Entry 9HQC (electron microscopy, 4.57 A resolution (low resolution: residue-level contacts below are approximate; hydrogen-bond / salt-bridge calls are withheld)); this record covers chains LA and OA of the 54 polymer chains in the assembly.

== Chain LA (and OA) ==
Molecule: Type 1 encapsulin shell protein
Source organism: Mycobacterium tuberculosis H37Rv
Notes: chain OA of this document is another copy of the same molecule, construct and numbering; everything in this record applies to it too
UniProtKB: I6WZG6 (ENCAP_MYCTU); residues 1-265 here = UniProt positions 1-265
Amino-acid sequence (265 residues; numbered 1 to 265; the number before each row is that of its first residue):
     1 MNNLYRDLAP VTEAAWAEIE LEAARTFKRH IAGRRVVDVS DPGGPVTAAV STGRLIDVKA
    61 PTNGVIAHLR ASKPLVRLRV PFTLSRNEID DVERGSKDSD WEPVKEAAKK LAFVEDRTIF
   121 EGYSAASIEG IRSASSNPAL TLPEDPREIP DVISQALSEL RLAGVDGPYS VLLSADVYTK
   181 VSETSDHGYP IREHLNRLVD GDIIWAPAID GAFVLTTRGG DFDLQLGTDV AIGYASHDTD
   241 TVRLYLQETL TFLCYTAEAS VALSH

== Interface between chain LA and chain OA ==
Pairs across the interface - 48 pairs, chain LA then chain OA:
  Pro-45(LA) / Arg-70(OA)
  Val-46(LA) / Ser-51(OA)
  Val-46(LA) / Arg-70(OA)
  Thr-47(LA) / Arg-70(OA)
  Ala-48(LA) / Ser-51(OA)
  Ala-48(LA) / Arg-70(OA)
  Ala-48(LA) / Ala-71(OA)
  Ser-51(LA) / Val-46(OA)
  Ser-51(LA) / Ala-48(OA)
  Leu-55(LA) / Arg-77(OA)
  Lys-59(LA) / Tyr-123(OA)
  Pro-61(LA) / Tyr-123(OA)
  Asn-63(LA) / Lys-110(OA)
  Gly-64(LA) / Pro-81(OA)
  Ile-66(LA) / Arg-77(OA)
  Ile-66(LA) / Arg-79(OA)
  Ala-67(LA) / Arg-77(OA)
  Ala-67(LA) / Tyr-123(OA)
  His-68(LA) / Val-76(OA)
  His-68(LA) / Arg-77(OA)
  Leu-69(LA) / Ala-125(OA)
  Leu-69(LA) / Ala-126(OA)
  Arg-70(LA) / Pro-45(OA)
  Arg-70(LA) / Val-46(OA)
  Arg-70(LA) / Leu-75(OA)
  Leu-75(LA) / Leu-69(OA)
  Leu-75(LA) / Arg-70(OA)
  Val-76(LA) / His-68(OA)
  Val-76(LA) / Leu-69(OA)
  Arg-77(LA) / Leu-55(OA)
  Arg-77(LA) / Ile-66(OA)
  Arg-77(LA) / Ala-67(OA)
  Arg-77(LA) / His-68(OA)
  Leu-78(LA) / Pro-61(OA)
  Leu-78(LA) / Ile-66(OA)
  Arg-79(LA) / Gly-64(OA)
  Arg-79(LA) / Val-65(OA)
  Arg-79(LA) / Ile-66(OA)
  Pro-81(LA) / Gly-64(OA)
  Lys-110(LA) / Asn-63(OA)
  Val-114(LA) / Thr-62(OA)
  Val-114(LA) / Val-65(OA)
  Tyr-123(LA) / Lys-59(OA)
  Tyr-123(LA) / Ala-60(OA)
  Tyr-123(LA) / Pro-61(OA)
  Tyr-123(LA) / Ala-67(OA)
  Ala-125(LA) / Val-58(OA)
  Ala-125(LA) / Leu-69(OA)
Other interface residues (no listed pair), chain LA (34 interface residues in all): Ala-49, Val-58, Ala-60, Thr-62, Val-65, Ala-71, Pro-74, Val-80, Ala-126
Other interface residues (no listed pair), chain OA (34 interface residues in all): Thr-47, Ala-49, Ser-72, Pro-74, Leu-78, Val-114

== Summary ==
The chain LA/chain OA interface involves 34 residues from each chain.
Both chains are Type 1 encapsulin shell protein (Mycobacterium tuberculosis H37Rv). Entry 9HQC (Partial
(54mer) encapsulin shell assembly from Mycobacterium tuberculosis) was determined by electron microscopy (same
publication as 9GOT, 9HQ7 and 7P1T).
